PDB entry 7P91 | electron microscopy, 2.80 A resolution | chains a and b of the 6 polymer chains in the assembly

Chain a:
Molecule: Fe-hydrogenase, subunit alpha
From: Thermotoga maritima (strain ATCC 43589 / DSM 3109 / JCM 10099 / NBRC 100826 / MSB8)
Notes: EC 1.12.1.4
UniProtKB: G4FFG1 (G4FFG1_THEMA); residue numbers follow UniProt; this construct covers 1-645
Sequence (645 residues; numbered 1 to 645; the number before each row is that of its first residue):
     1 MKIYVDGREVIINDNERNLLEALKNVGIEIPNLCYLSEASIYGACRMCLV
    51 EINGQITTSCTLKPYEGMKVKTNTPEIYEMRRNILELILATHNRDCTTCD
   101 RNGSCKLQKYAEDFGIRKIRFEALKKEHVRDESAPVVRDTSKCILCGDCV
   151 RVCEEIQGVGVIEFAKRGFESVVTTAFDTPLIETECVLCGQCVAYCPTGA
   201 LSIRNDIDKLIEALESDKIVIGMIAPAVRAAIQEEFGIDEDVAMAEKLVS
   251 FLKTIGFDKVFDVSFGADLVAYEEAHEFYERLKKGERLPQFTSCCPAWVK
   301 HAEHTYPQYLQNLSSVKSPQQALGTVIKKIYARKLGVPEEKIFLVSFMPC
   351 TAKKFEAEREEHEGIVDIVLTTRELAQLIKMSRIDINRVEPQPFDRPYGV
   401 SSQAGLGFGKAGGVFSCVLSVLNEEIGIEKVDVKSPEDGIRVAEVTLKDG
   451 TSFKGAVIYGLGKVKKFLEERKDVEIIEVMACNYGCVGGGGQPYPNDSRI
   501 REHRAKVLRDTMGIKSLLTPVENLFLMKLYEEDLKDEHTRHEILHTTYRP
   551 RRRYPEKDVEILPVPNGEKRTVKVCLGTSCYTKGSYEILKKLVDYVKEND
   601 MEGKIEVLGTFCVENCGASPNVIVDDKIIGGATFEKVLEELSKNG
Not modelled in the structure: 643-645
Bound ions: 2Fe-2S cluster Fe site 1: Cys34, Cys45, Cys48, Cys60; 4Fe-4S cluster Fe site 1: His92, Cys96, Cys99, Cys105; 4Fe-4S cluster Fe site 2: Cys143, Cys146, Cys149, Cys196; 4Fe-4S cluster Fe site 3: Cys153, Cys186, Cys189, Cys192; 4Fe-4S cluster Fe site 4: Cys295, Cys350, Cys482, Cys486; 2Fe-2S cluster Fe site 2: Cys575, Cys580, Cys612, Cys616
Ligand contacts:
  - 2Fe-2S cluster (FES), molecule 1: Leu20, Asn32, Cys34, Tyr42, Gly43, Ala44, Cys45, Arg46, Met47, Cys48, Thr58, Cys60
  - 2Fe-2S cluster (FES), molecule 2: Cys575, Gly577, Thr578, Ser579, Cys580, Cys612, Val613, Glu614, Asn615, Cys616, Asn621
  - 4Fe-4S cluster (SF4), molecule 1: His92, Asn93, Asp95, Cys96, Cys99, Arg101, Asn102, Cys105, Leu107, Gln108, Lys142, Thr198, Gly199
  - 4Fe-4S cluster (SF4), molecule 2: Val136, Cys153, Gln157, Val159, Val161, Ile162, Leu181, Cys186, Val187, Leu188, Cys189, Gly190, Gln191, Cys192
  - 4Fe-4S cluster (SF4), molecule 3: Cys143, Ile144, Leu145, Cys146, Gly147, Asp148, Cys149, Val173, Cys196, Pro197, Thr198, Ala200, Leu201
  - 4Fe-4S cluster (SF4), molecule 4: Cys189, Cys294, Cys295, Pro296, Ala297, Pro349, Cys350, Ala352, Lys353, Met480, Ala481, Cys482, Gly485, Cys486, Gly489

Chain b:
Molecule: Fe-hydrogenase, subunit beta
From: Thermotoga maritima (strain ATCC 43589 / DSM 3109 / JCM 10099 / NBRC 100826 / MSB8)
Notes: EC 1.12.1.4
UniProtKB: G4FFG0 (G4FFG0_THEMA); residue numbers follow UniProt; this construct covers 1-626
Sequence (626 residues; each row starts with the number of its first residue):
     1 MFKNAKEFVQYANKLKTLREKKLNGVSIYVCVGTGCTAKGALKVYSAFEE
    51 ELKKRNLLGQVTLEKIDDDKVTLNRTGCCGRCSSGPLVKIMPYRFFYSNV
   101 APEDVPEIVDRTVLKGEPIERLFLTDPLTGEKVPRIEDTTLFKNQDFYIM
   151 EAIGESECDSIEDYIARSGYESLVKALTSMTPEEIIETVKASGLRGRGGG
   201 GFPTGLKWEFTRKAQGDIKFVVCNGDEGDPGAFMNRTLLERDPHLVLEGM
   251 IIAGYAVGAQKGYAYIRAEYPFAVKMFKKAIEDARKLGLLGENILGTGFS
   301 FDLEVKEGAGAFVCGEETALLASIEGKRGMPRPKPPFPAQSGLWGKPTLI
   351 NNVETYANIPRILRDGVENYRKRGTENSPGTKMFSVAGPLKATGIIEVEF
   401 GTTLRDIIYNICGGFVEGEEFKAVQIGGPSGACLSEDFIDMPLDYDTLKK
   451 ADAMVGSGGIVVITKKTCMVEVARFFLDFTKRESCGKCVPCREGTMQAYN
   501 ILEKFTHGKATYEDLKTLEHLSKTIKTASLCGLGKTAPNPILSTLKLFRE
   551 EYIAHIEGECPSGMCTAFKKYVINPDICKGCGLCARSCPQNAITGERGKP
   601 YTIDQEKCVKCGLCASKCPFKAIELV
Not modelled in the structure: 59-69, 572-626
Bound ions: 2Fe-2S cluster Fe: Cys31, Cys36, Cys78, Cys82; Zn2+: Cys468, His555, Cys560, Cys565; 4Fe-4S cluster Fe: Cys485, Cys488, Cys491, Cys531
Ligand contacts:
  - 2Fe-2S cluster (FES): Cys31, Gly33, Thr34, Cys36, Cys78, Cys79, Gly80, Arg81, Cys82, Leu87
  - FMN (flavin mononucleotide): Gly196, Arg197, Gly198, Lys207, Asn224, Asp226, Glu227, Gly228, Asn235, Phe312, Val313, Gly315, Glu316, Glu317, Ile350, Asn351, Asn352, Thr355, Gly532, Leu533
  - 4Fe-4S cluster (SF4): Val313, Pro331, Ser484, Cys485, Gly486, Lys487, Cys488, Cys491, Arg492, Ser529, Leu530, Cys531, Leu533, Gly534

Interface between chain a and chain b:
Contacting residue pairs - 55 pairs, chain a then chain b:
  Gly43(a) with Leu530(b)
  Ala44(a) with Lys487(b); Cys488(b); Val489(b), hydrogen bond (backbone-backbone)
  Cys45(a) with Val489(b)
  Arg46(a) with Cys488(b); Pro490(b); Ala528(b), hydrogen bond (side chain-backbone); Ser529(b); Leu530(b)
  Ile56(a) with Thr527(b)
  Thr61(a) with Pro333(b)
  Glu79(a) with His520(b), salt bridge
  Met80(a) with Thr524(b); Thr527(b)
  Asn83(a) with His520(b), hydrogen bond (side chain-backbone); Thr524(b), hydrogen bond
  Ile84(a) with Val489(b), hydrophobic; Ala528(b), hydrophobic
  Leu87(a) with Glu493(b); Gly494(b); Gln497(b); Leu521(b), hydrophobic
  Ile88(a) with Val489(b), hydrophobic
  Ala90(a) with Gln497(b)
  Thr91(a) with Glu493(b), hydrogen bond
  Arg120(a) with Thr517(b)
  Phe121(a) with Gln497(b); Thr517(b)
  Glu122(a) with Gln497(b), hydrogen bond (backbone-side chain); Asn500(b), hydrogen bond
  Leu124(a) with Met496(b), hydrophobic; Gln497(b); Asn500(b)
  Lys126(a) with Glu493(b), salt bridge
  Ile144(a) with Arg492(b)
  Leu145(a) with Arg492(b)
  Phe164(a) with Arg328(b)
  Ala165(a) with Arg328(b)
  Lys166(a) with Arg328(b), hydrogen bond (backbone-side chain)
  Arg167(a) with Gly310(b); Ala311(b); Arg482(b), hydrogen bond (side chain-backbone); Glu483(b), salt bridge; Ser484(b); Cys485(b)
  Gly168(a) with Ser484(b), hydrogen bond (backbone-backbone); Cys485(b); Gly486(b); Arg492(b)
  Phe169(a) with Arg492(b); Glu493(b); Met496(b), hydrophobic
  Ser171(a) with Cys485(b), hydrogen bond (side chain-backbone); Gly486(b)
Other interface residues (no listed pair), chain a (29 interface residues in all): Leu49
Other interface residues (no listed pair), chain b (30 interface residues in all): Lys481, Lys504, Lys523

Summary:
29 residues of chain a and 30 residues of chain b are in contact, with 11 hydrogen bonds and 3 salt bridges.
Among the polar pairs are Glu79(a)-His520(b), Lys126(a)-Glu493(b) and Arg167(a)-Glu483(b). Bound to chain a:
2Fe-2S cluster and 4 copies of 4Fe-4S cluster.
Chain a is Fe-hydrogenase, subunit alpha and chain b is Fe-hydrogenase, subunit beta, both from Thermotoga
maritima (strain ATCC 43589 / DSM 3109 / JCM 10099 / NBRC 100826 / MSB8); the structure, TmHydABC- T. maritima
bifurcating hydrogenase with bridge domain closed, was determined by electron microscopy together with 7P5H,
7P8N and 7P92 from the same study.
